Entry 8UY6 (electron microscopy, 1.90 A resolution); this record covers chains A and G of the 16 polymer chains in the assembly.

[Chain A (and G)]
Molecule: Aquaporin Z
From: Escherichia coli
Notes: chain G of this document is another copy of the same molecule, construct and numbering; everything in this record applies to it too
UniProt: P60844 (AQPZ_ECOLI); residues 1-227 here = UniProt positions 1-227
Amino-acid sequence (258 residues; numbered 1 to 258; the number before each row is that of its first residue):
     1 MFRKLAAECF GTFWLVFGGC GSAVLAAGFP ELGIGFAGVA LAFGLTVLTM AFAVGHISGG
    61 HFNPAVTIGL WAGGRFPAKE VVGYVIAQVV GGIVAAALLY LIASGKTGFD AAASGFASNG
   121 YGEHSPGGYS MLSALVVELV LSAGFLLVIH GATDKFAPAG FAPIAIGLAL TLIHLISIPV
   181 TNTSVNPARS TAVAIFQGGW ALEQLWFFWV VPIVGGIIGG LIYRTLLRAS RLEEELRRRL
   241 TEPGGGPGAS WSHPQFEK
Unresolved in the structure: 245-258
Differences from the reference sequence: expression tag (228-258)
What the authors report for this chain:
  - binding site for cardiolipin: Phe10, Phe13, Trp14
  - conformationally variable residues (side-chain flip): Arg189

[How chain A and chain G interact]
Residue-residue contacts - 52 pairs, chain A then chain G:
  Arg3(A) - Leu226(G)
  Arg3(A) - Leu227(G)  hydrogen bond (side chain-backbone)
  Arg3(A) - Arg228(G)
  Arg3(A) - Ala229(G)
  Ala7(A) - Leu227(G)
  Phe10(A) - Ile222(G)  hydrophobic
  Phe13(A) - Val140(G)  hydrophobic
  Trp14(A) - Gly144(G)
  Trp14(A) - Leu172(G)
  Phe17(A) - Val140(G)  hydrophobic
  Phe17(A) - Leu141(G)  hydrophobic
  Gly18(A) - Ile176(G)
  Leu25(A) - Tyr129(G)
  Leu25(A) - Pro179(G)
  Ala26(A) - Leu175(G)
  Ala26(A) - Pro179(G)  hydrophobic
  Phe29(A) - Phe36(G)  hydrophobic
  Phe29(A) - Pro126(G)
  Leu32(A) - Ala27(G)
  Leu32(A) - Phe36(G)  hydrogen bond (backbone-backbone)
  Ile34(A) - Ala37(G)
  Ile34(A) - Leu175(G)  hydrophobic
  Ala42(A) - Leu172(G)
  Leu45(A) - Leu168(G)
  Leu45(A) - Thr171(G)
  Thr46(A) - Leu172(G)
  Leu48(A) - Leu168(G)  hydrophobic
  Thr49(A) - Ala165(G)
  Thr49(A) - Ala169(G)
  Met50(A) - Leu147(G)  hydrophobic
  Phe52(A) - Ala152(G)
  Phe52(A) - Phe161(G)  hydrophobic
  Phe52(A) - Ala165(G)  hydrophobic
  Ala53(A) - Gly151(G)
  His56(A) - Gly151(G)
  His56(A) - Phe156(G)
  His56(A) - Tyr223(G)
  Ile57(A) - Leu227(G)
  Leu98(A) - Val140(G)  hydrophobic
  Ile102(A) - Tyr129(G)
  Ile102(A) - Ser133(G)  hydrogen bond (backbone-side chain)
  Ile102(A) - Val136(G)  hydrophobic
  Ile102(A) - Val137(G)  hydrophobic
  Gly105(A) - Gly128(G)
  Gly105(A) - Tyr129(G)
  Gly105(A) - Ser130(G)  hydrogen bond (backbone-backbone)
  Gly105(A) - Ser133(G)  hydrogen bond (backbone-side chain)
  Lys106(A) - Gly127(G)  hydrogen bond (side chain-backbone)
  Lys106(A) - Tyr129(G)
  Gly160(A) - Phe161(G)
  Phe161(A) - Phe161(G)  hydrophobic
  Ile164(A) - Phe161(G)  hydrophobic
Interface residues without a listed pair, chain A (35 interface residues in all): Ala6, Ser22, Gly38, Leu41, Val54, Leu101
Interface residues without a listed pair, chain G (43 interface residues in all): Gly35, Leu132, Phe145, Val148, Asp154, Ala157, Pro158, Ile173, Val180, Glu233

[Summary]
Chain A and chain G form an interface of 35 and 43 residues respectively; the contacts include 6 hydrogen
bonds. Among the polar pairs are Arg3(A)-Leu227(G), Ile102(A)-Ser133(G) and Gly105(A)-Ser133(G). From the
paper: a binding site for cardiolipin at Phe10(A), Phe13(A) and Trp14(A); conformational variability at
Arg189(A).
Both chains are Aquaporin Z (Escherichia coli). Entry 8UY6 (Aquaporin Z with ALFA tag and bound to nanobody)
was determined by electron microscopy.
